Entry 3JBE (electron microscopy, 4.20 A resolution (low resolution: residue-level contacts below are approximate; hydrogen-bond / salt-bridge calls are withheld)); this record covers chains 1 and 3 of the 5 polymer chains in the assembly.

[Chain 1]
Molecule: Capsid protein VP1
From: Human poliovirus 1 Mahoney
Reference sequence: P03300 (POLG_POL1M); residues 1-302 here correspond to UniProt positions 580-881 (UniProt number = residue number + 579)
Chain sequence (302 residues; row label = number of the first residue in the row):
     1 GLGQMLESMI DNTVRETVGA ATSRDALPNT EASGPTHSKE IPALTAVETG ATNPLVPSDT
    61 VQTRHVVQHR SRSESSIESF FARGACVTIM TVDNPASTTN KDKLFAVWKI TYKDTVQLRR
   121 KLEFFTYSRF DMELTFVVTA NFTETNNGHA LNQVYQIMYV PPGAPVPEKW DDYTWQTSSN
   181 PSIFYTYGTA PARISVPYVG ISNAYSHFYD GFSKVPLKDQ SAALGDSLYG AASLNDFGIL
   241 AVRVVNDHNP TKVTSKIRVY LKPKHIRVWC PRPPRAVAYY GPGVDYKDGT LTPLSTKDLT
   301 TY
Not modelled in the structure: 1-19
Swiss-Prot annotation at these positions:
  - region: Gly1 to Ala21 (Amphipathic alpha-helix)
  - site: Tyr302 (Cleavage)

[Chain 3]
Molecule: Capsid protein VP3
From: Human poliovirus 1 Mahoney
Reference sequence: P03300 (POLG_POL1M); residues 1-237 here correspond to UniProt positions 342-578 (UniProt number = residue number + 341)
Chain sequence (237 residues; numbered 1 to 237; the number before each row is that of its first residue):
     1 GLPVMNTPGS NQYLTADNFQ SPCALPEFDV TPPIDIPGEV KNMMELAEID TMIPFDLSAT
    61 KKNTMEMYRV RLSDKPHTDD PILCLSLSPA SDPRLSHTML GEILNYYTHW AGSLKFTFLF
   121 CGSMMATGKL LVSYAPPGAD PPKKRKEAML GTHVIWDIGL QSSCTMVVPW ISNTTYRQTI
   181 DDSFTEGGYI SVFYQTRIVV PLSTPREMDI LGFVSACNDF SVRLLRDTTH IEQKALA
Not modelled in the structure: 236-237
Sequence notes: conflict Ser123 (Phe464 in P03300)

[Interface between chain 1 and chain 3]
Pairs across the interface (164):
  Leu27(1) - Asp219(3)
  Pro28(1) - Asn218(3)
  Ala43(1) - Cys164(3)
  Ala43(1) - Thr165(3)
  Leu44(1) - Gln161(3)
  Leu44(1) - Ser163(3)
  Thr45(1) - Thr117(3)
  Thr45(1) - Gln161(3)
  Thr45(1) - Ser162(3)
  Thr45(1) - Ser163(3)
  Thr45(1) - Thr165(3)
  Ala46(1) - Ser163(3)
  Val47(1) - Asp50(3)
  Val47(1) - Thr117(3)
  Val47(1) - Leu119(3)
  Val47(1) - Ser163(3)
  Val47(1) - Phe213(3)
  Glu48(1) - Leu119(3)
  Glu48(1) - Ser162(3)
  Glu48(1) - Ser163(3)
  Thr52(1) - Glu48(3)
  Thr52(1) - Asp50(3)
  Thr52(1) - Lys115(3)
  Asn53(1) - Asp50(3)
  Asn53(1) - Lys115(3)
  Asn53(1) - Thr165(3)
  Leu55(1) - Thr165(3)
  Leu55(1) - Val167(3)
  Val56(1) - Asn218(3)
  Pro57(1) - Ser113(3)
  Pro57(1) - Val167(3)
  Thr60(1) - Val167(3)
  Val61(1) - Thr152(3)
  Val61(1) - Pro169(3)
  Arg70(1) - Ala111(3)
  Arg70(1) - Gly112(3)
  Arg70(1) - Thr175(3)
  Arg70(1) - Tyr176(3)
  Arg70(1) - Asp219(3)
  Arg70(1) - Ser221(3)
  Arg72(1) - Asn42(3)
  Arg72(1) - Met44(3)
  Arg72(1) - Glu48(3)
  Arg72(1) - Cys217(3)
  Arg72(1) - Asn218(3)
  Arg72(1) - Phe220(3)
  Glu74(1) - Tyr107(3)
  Glu74(1) - Arg223(3)
  Glu74(1) - Leu224(3)
  Glu74(1) - Leu225(3)
  Ser75(1) - Asn42(3)
  Ser75(1) - Met43(3)
  Ser75(1) - Met44(3)
  Ser75(1) - Tyr107(3)
  Ser75(1) - Val222(3)
  Ser76(1) - Lys41(3)
  Ser76(1) - Asn42(3)
  Ile77(1) - Val40(3)
  Ile77(1) - Lys41(3)
  Ile77(1) - Asn42(3)
  Ile77(1) - Met43(3)
  Ser79(1) - Leu225(3)
  Phe80(1) - Met43(3)
  Phe80(1) - Tyr106(3)
  Phe80(1) - Tyr107(3)
  Phe80(1) - Leu225(3)
  Arg83(1) - Thr15(3)
  Arg83(1) - Ala16(3)
  Arg83(1) - Leu225(3)
  Gly84(1) - Thr15(3)
  Thr115(1) - Gln233(3)
  Val116(1) - Gln233(3)
  Gln117(1) - Asp227(3)
  Arg120(1) - Glu102(3)
  Arg120(1) - Tyr106(3)
  Arg120(1) - Thr228(3)
  Arg120(1) - His230(3)
  Arg120(1) - Ile231(3)
  Lys121(1) - Tyr106(3)
  Phe124(1) - Tyr106(3)
  Phe125(1) - Val40(3)
  Phe125(1) - Met43(3)
  Arg129(1) - Val30(3)
  Arg129(1) - Thr31(3)
  Arg129(1) - Pro32(3)
  Arg129(1) - Pro33(3)
  Glu133(1) - Phe19(3)
  Thr135(1) - Tyr13(3)
  Pro181(1) - Ala24(3)
  Pro181(1) - Leu25(3)
  Ala190(1) - Asn11(3)
  Pro191(1) - Tyr13(3)
  Arg193(1) - Tyr13(3)
  Arg193(1) - Asp17(3)
  Arg193(1) - Phe19(3)
  Arg193(1) - Ser21(3)
  Arg193(1) - Pro22(3)
  Ile194(1) - Pro22(3)
  Ile194(1) - Ala24(3)
  Ser195(1) - Ser21(3)
  Ser195(1) - Pro22(3)
  Ser195(1) - Cys23(3)
  Ser195(1) - Ala24(3)
  Val196(1) - Leu25(3)
  Pro197(1) - Phe28(3)
  Tyr198(1) - Phe28(3)
  Tyr198(1) - Val30(3)
  Val199(1) - Leu25(3)
  Val199(1) - Phe28(3)
  Gly200(1) - Thr31(3)
  Ser202(1) - Thr31(3)
  Asn203(1) - Thr31(3)
  Asn203(1) - Pro32(3)
  Asn203(1) - Ile34(3)
  Ala204(1) - Ile36(3)
  Lys262(1) - Thr15(3)
  Lys262(1) - Asp17(3)
  Arg267(1) - Glu39(3)
  Val268(1) - Glu39(3)
  Val268(1) - Val40(3)
  Trp269(1) - Ile36(3)
  Trp269(1) - Gly38(3)
  Trp269(1) - Glu39(3)
  Cys270(1) - Pro37(3)
  Cys270(1) - Gly38(3)
  Pro271(1) - Val40(3)
  Pro271(1) - Leu46(3)
  Pro274(1) - Met99(3)
  Pro274(1) - Glu102(3)
  Ala278(1) - Ile231(3)
  Thr292(1) - Asn63(3)
  Pro293(1) - Asn63(3)
  Leu294(1) - Pro54(3)
  Leu294(1) - Leu57(3)
  Leu294(1) - Asn63(3)
  Leu294(1) - Met67(3)
  Leu294(1) - His97(3)
  Ser295(1) - Leu57(3)
  Ser295(1) - Lys62(3)
  Thr296(1) - Leu57(3)
  Thr296(1) - Lys62(3)
  Lys297(1) - Leu57(3)
  Lys297(1) - Ser58(3)
  Lys297(1) - Pro93(3)
  Lys297(1) - Arg94(3)
  Asp298(1) - Arg94(3)
  Leu299(1) - Phe55(3)
  Leu299(1) - Ile82(3)
  Leu299(1) - Leu83(3)
  Leu299(1) - Cys84(3)
  Thr300(1) - Cys84(3)
  Thr300(1) - Lys143(3)
  Thr301(1) - Cys84(3)
  Thr301(1) - Arg94(3)
  Tyr302(1) - Cys84(3)
  Tyr302(1) - Leu85(3)
  Tyr302(1) - Ser86(3)
  Tyr302(1) - Arg94(3)
  Tyr302(1) - Pro141(3)
  Tyr302(1) - Pro142(3)
  Tyr302(1) - Lys143(3)
  Tyr302(1) - Tyr189(3)
  Tyr302(1) - Ile190(3)
  Tyr302(1) - Ser191(3)
Interface residues without a listed pair, chain 1 (79 interface residues in all): Ala51, Ala82, Asp114, Tyr127, Tyr159, Tyr260, Lys264, Arg272, Pro273, Arg275, Tyr279
Interface residues without a listed pair, chain 3 (92 interface residues in all): Asn18, Ile49, Asp56, Ala59, Pro81, Asp92, Ser215

[In short]
79 residues of chain 1 face 92 of chain 3 across their interface.
Chain 1 is Capsid protein VP1 and chain 3 is Capsid protein VP3, both from Human poliovirus 1 Mahoney; the
structure, Complex of poliovirus with VHH PVSS8A, was determined by electron microscopy (same publication as
3JBC, 3JBD, 3JBF and 3JBG).
